PDB entry 2OFX | X-ray diffraction, 1.90 A resolution | chains A and B

[Chain A (and B)]
Molecule: Bifunctional 3'-phosphoadenosine 5'-phosphosulfate synthetase 1
From: Homo sapiens
Notes: EC 2.7.1.25; fragment: APS kinase domain (Residues 1-227); chain B of this document is another copy of the same molecule, construct and numbering; everything in this record applies to it too
UniProt: O43252 (PAPS1_HUMAN); aligned to UniProt positions 18-224 over residues 21-227 (the alignment contains insertions or deletions, so no single offset holds)
Sequence (207 residues; each row starts with the number of its first residue):
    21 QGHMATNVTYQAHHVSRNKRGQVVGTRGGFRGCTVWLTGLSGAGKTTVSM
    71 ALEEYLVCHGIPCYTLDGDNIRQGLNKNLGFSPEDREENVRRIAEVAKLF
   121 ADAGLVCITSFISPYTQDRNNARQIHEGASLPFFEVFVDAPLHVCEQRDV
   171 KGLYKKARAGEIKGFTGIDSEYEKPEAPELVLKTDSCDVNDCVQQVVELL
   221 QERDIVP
Unresolved in the structure: 21-22
Construct notes: cloning artifact (21-23)
Metal / ion sites: Mg2+: T66 (together with 3'-phosphate-adenosine-5'-phosphate sulfate, ADP)
Ligand contacts:
  - ADP (adenosine-5'-diphosphate): L60, S61, G62, A63, G64, K65, T66, T67, V68, R168, V170, K171, T204, C207, D208, V209, C212
  - 3'-phosphate-adenosine-5'-phosphate sulfate (PPS), molecule 1: T26, N27, V28
  - 3'-phosphate-adenosine-5'-phosphate sulfate (PPS), molecule 2: S61, G62, K65, T66, G88, D89, R92, F101, R106, N109, V110, S130, F131, I132, S133, P134, K171, L173, I182, K183, G184, F185, T186
What the authors report for this chain:
  - Mg2+ coordination: T66
  - Mg2+ coordination through a water molecule: Q31, D87, D89
  - mutagenesis - N27A, Q31A: unchanged catalytic activity
  - binding site for ADP: R168, C207, V209
  - binding site for 3'-phosphate-adenosine-5'-phosphate sulfate: N27, S61, K65, D89, R92, F101, R106, N109, I132 to S133, K171, G184, F185
  - catalytic residues: D89, K171 (proposed by the authors, not directly observed)
  - conformationally variable residues (loop rearrangement, side-chain flip): D87, D89, N90

[How chain A and chain B interact]
Pairs across the interface (127; chain A residue first):
  H23(A) - N98(B)
  H23(A) - L99(B)
  H23(A) - G100(B)
  H23(A) - D105(B)  salt bridge
  M24(A) - K97(B)
  M24(A) - N98(B)
  M24(A) - L99(B)
  M24(A) - G100(B)
  A25(A) - R92(B)
  A25(A) - K97(B)  hydrogen bond (backbone-backbone)
  A25(A) - L99(B)  hydrogen bond (backbone-backbone)
  T26(A) - F101(B)
  N27(A) - L173(B)
  N27(A) - I182(B)
  V28(A) - D89(B)
  V28(A) - R92(B)
  V28(A) - Q93(B)  hydrogen bond (backbone-side chain)
  V28(A) - F101(B)  hydrophobic
  T29(A) - D89(B)  hydrogen bond (backbone-side chain)
  Y30(A) - N90(B)
  Y30(A) - Q93(B)
  Q31(A) - T66(B)
  Q31(A) - M70(B)
  Q31(A) - D87(B)
  Q31(A) - D89(B)
  Q31(A) - N90(B)  hydrogen bond (backbone-side chain)
  Q31(A) - K171(B)
  A32(A) - M70(B)
  H33(A) - M70(B)
  H33(A) - E73(B)  salt bridge
  H33(A) - Y84(B)
  H33(A) - T85(B)
  H34(A) - M70(B)
  H34(A) - E74(B)
  V35(A) - E73(B)
  V35(A) - E74(B)
  K39(A) - V77(B)
  R40(A) - E73(B)  salt bridge
  R40(A) - C83(B)  hydrogen bond (side chain-backbone)
  R40(A) - Y84(B)
  V43(A) - V44(B)
  V43(A) - V77(B)
  V43(A) - G80(B)
  V43(A) - I81(B)
  V43(A) - P82(B)
  V44(A) - V44(B)
  G45(A) - V43(B)
  G45(A) - V44(B)  hydrogen bond (backbone-backbone)
  G45(A) - T46(B)
  T46(A) - G45(B)
  T66(A) - Q31(B)
  M70(A) - Q31(B)
  M70(A) - A32(B)
  M70(A) - H33(B)  hydrogen bond
  M70(A) - H34(B)
  E73(A) - H33(B)  salt bridge
  E73(A) - V35(B)
  E73(A) - R40(B)  salt bridge
  E74(A) - H34(B)
  E74(A) - V35(B)
  V77(A) - V43(B)
  G80(A) - V43(B)
  I81(A) - V43(B)
  P82(A) - V43(B)
  P82(A) - V44(B)  hydrophobic
  C83(A) - R40(B)  hydrogen bond (backbone-side chain)
  Y84(A) - R40(B)
  Y84(A) - L119(B)
  Y84(A) - D122(B)  hydrogen bond
  Y84(A) - A123(B)  hydrophobic
  T85(A) - H33(B)
  L86(A) - L119(B)  hydrophobic
  D87(A) - Q31(B)
  D89(A) - V28(B)
  D89(A) - T29(B)  hydrogen bond (side chain-backbone)
  D89(A) - Q31(B)
  N90(A) - Y30(B)
  N90(A) - Q31(B)  hydrogen bond (side chain-backbone)
  I91(A) - L119(B)  hydrophobic
  R92(A) - A25(B)
  R92(A) - V28(B)
  Q93(A) - V28(B)
  Q93(A) - Y30(B)
  G94(A) - R111(B)  hydrogen bond (backbone-side chain)
  G94(A) - E115(B)
  L95(A) - R111(B)  hydrogen bond (backbone-side chain)
  L95(A) - R112(B)
  L95(A) - E115(B)
  L95(A) - V116(B)  hydrophobic
  K97(A) - M24(B)
  K97(A) - A25(B)  hydrogen bond (backbone-backbone)
  K97(A) - R111(B)
  N98(A) - H23(B)
  N98(A) - E108(B)  hydrogen bond
  N98(A) - R111(B)  hydrogen bond
  L99(A) - H23(B)
  L99(A) - M24(B)
  L99(A) - A25(B)  hydrogen bond (backbone-backbone)
  G100(A) - M24(B)
  F101(A) - T26(B)
  D105(A) - H23(B)  salt bridge
  E108(A) - N98(B)  hydrogen bond
  R111(A) - G94(B)  hydrogen bond (side chain-backbone)
  R111(A) - L95(B)  hydrogen bond (side chain-backbone)
  R111(A) - K97(B)
  R111(A) - N98(B)
  R112(A) - L95(B)
  R112(A) - R111(B)
  R112(A) - R112(B)
  E115(A) - G94(B)
  E115(A) - L95(B)
  V116(A) - V116(B)  hydrophobic
  L119(A) - L86(B)  hydrophobic
  L119(A) - I91(B)  hydrophobic
  L119(A) - F120(B)  hydrophobic
  F120(A) - L119(B)
  F120(A) - F120(B)
  F120(A) - A123(B)  hydrophobic
  D122(A) - Y84(B)  hydrogen bond
  A123(A) - Y84(B)  hydrophobic
  A123(A) - F120(B)  hydrophobic
  A123(A) - L125(B)  hydrophobic
  L125(A) - A123(B)  hydrophobic
  L125(A) - L125(B)  hydrophobic
  K171(A) - Q31(B)
  L173(A) - N27(B)
  I182(A) - N27(B)
Also at the interface, not in a pair above, chain A (60 interface residues in all): N96, E104
Also at the interface, not in a pair above, chain B (61 interface residues in all): K39, A71, C78, N96
The authors on this interface:
  - residue pairs: T29(A)-D89(B) (backbone contact), Q31(A)-N90(B) (backbone contact), D89(A)-T29(B), N90(A)-Q31(B)

[In short]
60 residues of chain A face 61 of chain B across their interface; the contacts include 22 hydrogen bonds and 6
salt bridges. Polar contacts include H23(A)-D105(B), H33(A)-E73(B) and R40(A)-E73(B). The authors report
backbone contacts between T29(A) and D89(B) and Q31(A) and N90(B); contacts between D89(A) and T29(B) and
N90(A) and Q31(B). The paper reports catalytic residues D89(A) and K171(A); N27A and Q31A of chain A leave
catalytic activity unchanged.
Chain A and chain B are both Bifunctional 3'-phosphoadenosine 5'-phosphosulfate synthetase 1 (Homo sapiens);
the structure, crystal structure of the APSK domain of human PAPSS1 in complex with ADPMg and PAPS, was
determined by X-ray diffraction together with 2OFW from the same study.
